5S60 - chains B and C of the 6 polymer chains in the assembly; structure by X-ray diffraction, 2.30 A resolution.

[Chain B]
Protein: Tubulin beta-2B chain
Source organism: Bos taurus
UniProt: Q6B856 (TBB2B_BOVIN); the author numbering skips numbers that UniProt does not, so the offset changes along the chain: 1-42 = UniProt 1-42; 45-360 = UniProt 43-358; 369-455 = UniProt 359-445
Amino-acid sequence (445 residues; each row starts with the number of its first residue; note: 10 numbers in that range are skipped by the numbering (no residue carries them; nothing is unmodelled there)):
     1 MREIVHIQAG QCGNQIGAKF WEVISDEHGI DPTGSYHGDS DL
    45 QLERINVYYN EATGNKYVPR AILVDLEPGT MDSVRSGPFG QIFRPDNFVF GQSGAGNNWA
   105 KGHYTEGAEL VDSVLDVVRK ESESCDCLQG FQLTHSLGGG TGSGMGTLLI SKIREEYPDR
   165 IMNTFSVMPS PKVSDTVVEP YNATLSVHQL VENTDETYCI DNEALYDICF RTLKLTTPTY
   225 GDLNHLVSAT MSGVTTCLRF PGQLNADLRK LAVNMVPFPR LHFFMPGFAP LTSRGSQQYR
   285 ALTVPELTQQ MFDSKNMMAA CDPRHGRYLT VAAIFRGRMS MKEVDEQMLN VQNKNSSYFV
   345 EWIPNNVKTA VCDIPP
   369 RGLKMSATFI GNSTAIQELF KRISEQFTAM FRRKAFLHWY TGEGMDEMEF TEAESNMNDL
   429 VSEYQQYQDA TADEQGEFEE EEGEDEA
Unresolved in the structure: 279-280, 439-455
Swiss-Prot annotation at these positions:
  - motif: Met1 to Ile4 (MREI motif)
  - binding site (GTP): Gln11, Glu71, Ser140, Gly144, Thr145, Gly146, Asn206, Asn228
  - binding site (Mg(2+)): Glu71
  - modified residue: Ser40 (Phosphoserine), Thr57 (Phosphothreonine), Lys60 (N6-acetyllysine), Ser174 (Phosphoserine), Thr287 (Phosphothreonine), Thr292 (Phosphothreonine), Arg320 (Omega-N-methylarginine), Glu448 (5-glutamyl polyglutamate)
  - cross-link (Glycyl lysine isopeptide (Lys-Gly)): Lys60 (interchain with G-Cter in ubiquitin), Lys326 (interchain with G-Cter in ubiquitin)
Ion coordination: Mg2+: Gln11 (together with GDP); Ca2+ near Glu113 (its only coordinating residue here)
Ligand contacts:
  - GDP (guanosine-5'-diphosphate): Gly10, Gln11, Cys12, Gln15, Ile16, Ala99, Asn101, Ser140, Gly142, Gly143, Gly144, Thr145, Gly146, Ser147, Val171, Pro173, Val177, Asp179, Glu183, Asn206, Leu209, Tyr224, Leu227, Asn228
  - X1G (N-[(2H-1,3-benzodioxol-5-yl)methyl]-3-methylbutanamide): Val177, Tyr210, Pro222, Thr223, Tyr224, Leu227

[Chain C]
Protein: Tubulin alpha-1B chain
Source organism: Bos taurus
UniProt: P81947 (TBA1B_BOVIN); residues 1-451 here = UniProt positions 1-451
Amino-acid sequence (451 residues; each row starts with the number of its first residue):
     1 MRECISIHVG QAGVQIGNAC WELYCLEHGI QPDGQMPSDK TIGGGDDSFN TFFSETGAGK
    61 HVPRAVFVDL EPTVIDEVRT GTYRQLFHPE QLITGKEDAA NNYARGHYTI GKEIIDLVLD
   121 RIRKLADQCT GLQGFLVFHS FGGGTGSGFT SLLMERLSVD YGKKSKLEFS IYPAPQVSTA
   181 VVEPYNSILT THTTLEHSDC AFMVDNEAIY DICRRNLDIE RPTYTNLNRL ISQIVSSITA
   241 SLRFDGALNV DLTEFQTNLV PYPRIHFPLA TYAPVISAEK AYHEQLSVAE ITNACFEPAN
   301 QMVKCDPRHG KYMACCLLYR GDVVPKDVNA AIATIKTKRS IQFVDWCPTG FKVGINYQPP
   361 TVVPGGDLAK VQRAVCMLSN TTAIAEAWAR LDHKFDLMYA KRAFVHWYVG EGMEEGEFSE
   421 AREDMAALEK DYEEVGVDSV EGEGEEEGEE Y
Unresolved in the structure: 441-451
Ion coordination: Ca2+: Asp39, Thr41, Gly44, Glu55
Ligand contacts:
  - GTP (guanosine-5'-triphosphate): Gly10, Gln11, Ala12, Gln15, Ile16, Asp69, Asp98, Ala99, Ala100, Asn101, Ser140, Gly142, Gly143, Gly144, Thr145, Gly146, Ile171, Pro173, Val177, Ser178, Thr179, Glu183, Asn206, Tyr224, Leu227, Asn228, Ile231
  - X1G (N-[(2H-1,3-benzodioxol-5-yl)methyl]-3-methylbutanamide): Leu248, Pro325, Val328, Asn329, Val353, Ile355

[Chain B / chain C interface]
Residue-residue contacts (42):
  Glu71(B) - Arg2(C)  salt bridge
  Gln96(B) - Met1(C)
  Gln96(B) - Arg2(C)  hydrogen bond (backbone-side chain)
  Ser97(B) - Arg2(C)
  Gly98(B) - Arg2(C)
  Asn101(B) - Glu254(C)  hydrogen bond
  Asp179(B) - Glu254(C)
  Asp179(B) - Lys352(C)  hydrogen bond (backbone-side chain)
  Thr180(B) - Glu254(C)
  Thr180(B) - Asn258(C)
  Val181(B) - Asn258(C)  hydrogen bond (backbone-side chain)
  Val181(B) - Pro348(C)  hydrophobic
  Thr221(B) - Pro325(C)
  Thr221(B) - Lys326(C)
  Ala397(B) - Trp346(C)
  Met398(B) - Trp346(C)
  Arg400(B) - Asp345(C)  salt bridge
  Arg400(B) - Ser439(C)  hydrogen bond
  Arg401(B) - Tyr262(C)  hydrogen bond (backbone-side chain)
  Arg401(B) - Asp345(C)  salt bridge
  Arg401(B) - Trp346(C)
  Arg401(B) - Glu434(C)  hydrogen bond (side chain-backbone)
  Arg401(B) - Val435(C)
  Arg401(B) - Val437(C)  hydrogen bond (side chain-backbone)
  Arg401(B) - Asp438(C)
  Arg401(B) - Ser439(C)  hydrogen bond
  Lys402(B) - Tyr262(C)
  Ala403(B) - Pro261(C)
  Ala403(B) - Tyr262(C)
  Ala403(B) - Trp346(C)  hydrophobic
  Phe404(B) - Thr257(C)
  Phe404(B) - Asn258(C)
  Phe404(B) - Val260(C)
  Phe404(B) - Pro261(C)  hydrogen bond (backbone-backbone)
  Phe404(B) - Trp346(C)  hydrophobic
  His406(B) - Val260(C)  hydrogen bond (side chain-backbone)
  His406(B) - Pro261(C)
  His406(B) - Tyr262(C)
  His406(B) - Pro263(C)
  Trp407(B) - Gln256(C)
  Trp407(B) - Thr257(C)  hydrogen bond (side chain-backbone)
  Trp407(B) - Val260(C)
Also at the interface, not in a pair above, chain B (21 interface residues in all): Gly100, Val182, Leu405
Also at the interface, not in a pair above, chain C (22 interface residues in all): Asn329

[Overview]
Chain B and chain C form an interface of 21 and 22 residues respectively, with 12 hydrogen bonds and 3 salt
bridges. Polar pairs include Glu71(B)-Arg2(C), Arg400(B)-Asp345(C) and Arg401(B)-Asp345(C). Compound X1G is
bound between chain B and chain C. Bound to chain B: GDP.
Chain B is Tubulin beta-2B chain and chain C is Tubulin alpha-1B chain, both from Bos taurus; the structure,
Tubulin-Z27695365-complex, was determined by X-ray diffraction together with 5S4L, 5S4M, 5S4N, 5S4O, 5S4P,
5S4Q and 52 further entries from the same study.
